8SWW - chains B and C of the 8 polymer chains in the assembly; structure by electron microscopy, 3.40 A resolution.

== Chain B (and C) ==
Molecule: Transmembrane protein gp41
From: Human immunodeficiency virus 1
Notes: chain C of this document is another copy of the same molecule, construct and numbering; everything in this record applies to it too
Sequence (153 residues; each row starts with the number of its first residue):
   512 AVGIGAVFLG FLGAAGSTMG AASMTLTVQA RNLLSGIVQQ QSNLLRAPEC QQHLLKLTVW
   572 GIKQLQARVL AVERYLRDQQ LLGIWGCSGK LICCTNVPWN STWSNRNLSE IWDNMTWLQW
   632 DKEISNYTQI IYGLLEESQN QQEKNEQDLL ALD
Not modelled in the structure: 512-521, 548-567, 659-664 (chain C: 512-521, 548-568, 659-664)
Disulfides: Cys-598/Cys-604
Glycans and other covalent adducts: N-acetylglucosamine (NAG) linked to Asn-611, Asn-637
What the authors report for this chain:
  - mutagenesis - N611A: increased binding to experimental group

== Interface between chain B and chain C ==
Pairs across the interface (24):
  Leu-576(B) with Leu-576(C), hydrophobic
  Val-580(B) with Leu-576(C), hydrophobic; Val-580(C), hydrophobic
  Glu-584(B) with Arg-579(C)
  Leu-587(B) with Leu-545(C), hydrophobic; Val-583(C), hydrophobic; Leu-587(C), hydrophobic
  Arg-588(B) with Arg-542(C), hydrogen bond (side chain-backbone); Leu-545(C)
  Gln-591(B) with Ala-541(C), hydrogen bond (side chain-backbone); Leu-545(C); Tyr-586(C)
  Gly-594(B) with Gly-600(C)
  Ile-595(B) with Thr-538(C)
  Glu-647(B) with Arg-542(C), salt bridge
  Asn-651(B) with Met-535(C); Thr-538(C)
  Glu-654(B) with Lys-601(C); Leu-602(C), hydrogen bond (side chain-backbone); Ile-603(C)
  Lys-655(B) with Met-535(C)
  Gln-658(B) with Ile-603(C); Cys-604(C); Cys-605(C), hydrogen bond (side chain-backbone)
Also at the interface, not in a pair above, chain B (17 interface residues in all): Ile-573, Gln-577, Leu-581, Val-583
Also at the interface, not in a pair above, chain C (19 interface residues in all): Ser-534, Ser-546

== Overview ==
The interface between chain B and chain C involves 17 residues on one side and 19 on the other; the contacts
include 4 hydrogen bonds and 1 salt bridge. Polar contacts include Glu-647(B)/Arg-542(C),
Arg-588(B)/Arg-542(C) and Gln-591(B)/Ala-541(C). Covalently linked N-acetylglucosamine: at Asn-611(B) and
Asn-637(B). The paper reports that N611A of chain B increases binding to experimental group.
Chain B and chain C are both Transmembrane protein gp41 (Human immunodeficiency virus 1); the structure, BG505
Boost2 SOSIP.664 in complex with NHP polyclonal antibody IF3, was determined by electron microscopy (same
publication as 8T2E, 8T2F, 8SWV and 8SWX).
